Entry 4ML0 (X-ray diffraction, 2.10 A resolution); this record covers chains A and D of the 4 polymer chains in the assembly.

Chain A:
Protein: Predicted antitoxin of YafQ-DinJ toxin-antitoxin system
Organism: Escherichia coli
UniProt: C6UAV3 (C6UAV3_ECOBR); residues 1-86 here = UniProt positions 1-86
Sequence (89 residues; row label = number of the first residue in the row; numbers below 1 keep their minus sign (Ser-2 is residue -2)):
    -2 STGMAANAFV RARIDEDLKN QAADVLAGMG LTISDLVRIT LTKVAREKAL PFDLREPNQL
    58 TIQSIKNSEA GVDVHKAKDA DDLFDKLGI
Disordered / not traced: -2 to 2
Sequence notes: expression tag (-2 to 0)

Chain D:
Protein: Predicted toxin of the YafQ-DinJ toxin-antitoxin system
Organism: Escherichia coli
UniProt: C6UAV2 (C6UAV2_ECOBR); residue numbers follow UniProt; this construct covers 1-92
Sequence (95 residues; row label = number of the first residue in the row; numbers below 1 keep their minus sign (Ser-2 is residue -2)):
    -2 STGMIQRDIE YSGQFSKDVK LAQKRHKDMN KLKYLMTLLI NNTLPLPAVY KDHPLQSSWK
    58 GYRDAHVEPD WILIYKLTDK LLRFERTGTH AALFG
Disordered / not traced: -2 to 2
Sequence notes: expression tag (-2 to 0)

How chain A and chain D interact:
Residue-residue contacts (4):
  Met26(A) - Pro66(D)
  Met26(A) - Asp67(D)
  Lys40(A) - Gln53(D)  hydrogen bond
  Glu44(A) - Gln53(D)
Interface residues without a listed pair, chain A (4 interface residues in all): Phe49
Interface residues without a listed pair, chain D (4 interface residues in all): His87

In short:
Chain A and chain D each contribute 4 residues to their interface; the contacts include 1 hydrogen bond. The
hydrogen-bonded pair is Lys40(A)-Gln53(D).
Chain A is Predicted antitoxin of YafQ-DinJ toxin-antitoxin system and chain D is Predicted toxin of the
YafQ-DinJ toxin-antitoxin system, both from Escherichia coli; the structure, Crystal structure of E.coli
DinJ-YafQ complex, was determined by X-ray diffraction together with 4ML2, 4MMG and 4MMJ from the same study.
